PDB entry 5MCQ | X-ray diffraction, 1.82 A resolution | chains A and D

Chain A:
Protein: Beta-secretase 1
From: Homo sapiens
Notes: EC 3.4.23.46
Reference sequence: P56817 (BACE1_HUMAN); residue numbers follow UniProt; this construct covers 46-454
Chain sequence (409 residues; each row starts with the number of its first residue):
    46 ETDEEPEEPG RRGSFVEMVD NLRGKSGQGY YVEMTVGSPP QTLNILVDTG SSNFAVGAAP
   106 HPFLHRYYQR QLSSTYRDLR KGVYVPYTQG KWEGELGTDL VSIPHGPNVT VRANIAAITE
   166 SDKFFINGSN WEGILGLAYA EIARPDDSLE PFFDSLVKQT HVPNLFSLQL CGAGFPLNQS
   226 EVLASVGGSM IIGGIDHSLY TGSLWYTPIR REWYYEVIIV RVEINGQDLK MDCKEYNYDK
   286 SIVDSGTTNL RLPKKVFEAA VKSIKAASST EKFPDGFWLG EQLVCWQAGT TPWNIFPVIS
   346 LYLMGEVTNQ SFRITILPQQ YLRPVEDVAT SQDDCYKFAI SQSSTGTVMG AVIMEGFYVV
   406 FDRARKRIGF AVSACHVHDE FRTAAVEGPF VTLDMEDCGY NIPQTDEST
Disordered / not traced: 46-55, 449-454
Disulfide bonds: C216-C420, C278-C443, C330-C380
UniProt features mapped onto this chain:
  - active site: D93, D289
  - modified residue (N6-acetyllysine): K126, K275, K279, K285, K299, K300, K307
  - glycosylation (N-linked (GlcNAc...) asparagine): N153, N172, N223, N354
  - mutagenesis: D93 (D93N: Decreases beta-cleaved soluble APP production), D284 (D284N: Almost abolishes beta-cleaved soluble APP production)

Chain D:
Protein: Bace-1 active and exosite binding inhibitor
Chain sequence (22 residues; row label = number of the first residue in the row):
   655 GGGYPYFIPK GKGEVNXVAE PX
Modified positions: K664, K666 (D-lysine; DLY); STA (statine) at position 671, NH2 (amino group) at position 676; P675 (D-proline; DPR)

Interface between chain A and chain D:
Pairs across the interface (78; chain A residue first):
  G72(A) - G667(D)
  G72(A) - E668(D)  hydrogen bond (backbone-backbone)
  G72(A) - V669(D)  hydrogen bond (backbone-backbone)
  Q73(A) - V669(D)
  G74(A) - V669(D)
  L91(A) - STA_671(D)
  D93(A) - STA_671(D)
  G95(A) - STA_671(D)
  G95(A) - V672(D)  hydrogen bond (backbone-backbone)
  S96(A) - V672(D)
  V130(A) - V672(D)  hydrophobic
  P131(A) - V672(D)
  P131(A) - A673(D)  hydrogen bond (backbone-backbone)
  Y132(A) - N670(D)
  Y132(A) - STA_671(D)
  Y132(A) - V672(D)
  Y132(A) - A673(D)
  T133(A) - N670(D)  hydrogen bond (backbone-backbone)
  T133(A) - STA_671(D)  hydrogen bond (backbone-backbone)
  Q134(A) - E668(D)  hydrogen bond (side chain-backbone)
  Q134(A) - N670(D)  hydrogen bond
  Q134(A) - STA_671(D)
  F169(A) - STA_671(D)
  I171(A) - V669(D)  hydrophobic
  I187(A) - V672(D)  hydrophobic
  I187(A) - P675(D)
  R189(A) - A673(D)  hydrogen bond (side chain-backbone)
  R189(A) - E674(D)
  R189(A) - NH2_676(D)
  W258(A) - E674(D)
  W258(A) - P675(D)
  Y259(A) - V672(D)  hydrogen bond (side chain-backbone)
  Y259(A) - A673(D)
  Y259(A) - E674(D)  hydrogen bond (side chain-backbone)
  D284(A) - E674(D)
  K285(A) - E674(D)  salt bridge
  D289(A) - STA_671(D)
  G291(A) - V669(D)
  G291(A) - N670(D)
  G291(A) - STA_671(D)  hydrogen bond (backbone-backbone)
  T292(A) - V669(D)
  T292(A) - N670(D)
  T292(A) - STA_671(D)
  T293(A) - E668(D)
  T293(A) - V669(D)  hydrogen bond (side chain-backbone)
  N294(A) - E668(D)  hydrogen bond
  R296(A) - N670(D)
  F318(A) - F661(D)  hydrophobic
  P319(A) - F661(D)
  F322(A) - F661(D)  hydrophobic
  G325(A) - K664(D)
  G325(A) - G665(D)
  E326(A) - P663(D)
  E326(A) - K664(D)  hydrogen bond (backbone-backbone)
  Q327(A) - F661(D)
  Q327(A) - I662(D)
  Q327(A) - K664(D)
  L328(A) - Y660(D)
  L328(A) - F661(D)
  L328(A) - I662(D)  hydrogen bond (backbone-backbone)
  L328(A) - G665(D)
  V329(A) - P659(D)  hydrophobic
  V329(A) - Y660(D)
  V329(A) - F661(D)  hydrophobic
  C330(A) - Y658(D)
  C330(A) - P659(D)
  C330(A) - Y660(D)  hydrogen bond (backbone-backbone)
  C330(A) - I662(D)  hydrophobic
  W331(A) - Y658(D)
  W331(A) - P659(D)
  Q332(A) - Y658(D)
  V373(A) - I662(D)
  A374(A) - Y660(D)
  D378(A) - Y658(D)  hydrogen bond
  D378(A) - Y660(D)  hydrogen bond
  K382(A) - G665(D)
  K382(A) - K666(D)  hydrogen bond (side chain-backbone)
  K382(A) - E668(D)  salt bridge
Interface residues without a listed pair, chain A (45 interface residues in all): I179, E186, C380, T390
The authors on this interface:
  - interface residues, chain A: Q134(A)

In short:
The interface between chain A and chain D involves 45 residues on one side and 19 on the other; the contacts
include 20 hydrogen bonds and 2 salt bridges. Polar pairs include K285(A)-E674(D), K382(A)-E668(D) and
Q134(A)-E668(D). UniProt lists active-site residues D93(A) and D289(A) and 2 mutagenesis sites on chain A.
From the paper: the interface residue Q134(A).
Chain A is Beta-secretase 1 (Homo sapiens) and chain D is Bace-1 active and exosite binding inhibitor; the
structure, Crystal structure of bace-1 in complex with active site and exosite binding peptide inhibitor, was
determined by X-ray diffraction, deposited together with 5MBW and 5MCO.
